PDB entry 5L5E | X-ray diffraction, 2.90 A resolution | chains C and D of the 28 polymer chains in the assembly

[Chain C]
Name: Proteasome subunit alpha type-4
Organism: Saccharomyces cerevisiae (strain ATCC 204508 / S288c)
Notes: EC 3.4.25.1
Reference sequence: P40303 (PSA4_YEAST); residues -1 to 252 here correspond to UniProt positions 1-254 (UniProt number = residue number + 2)
Amino-acid sequence (254 residues; numbered -1 to 252; the number before each row is that of its first residue; numbers below 1 keep their minus sign (Met-1 is residue -1)):
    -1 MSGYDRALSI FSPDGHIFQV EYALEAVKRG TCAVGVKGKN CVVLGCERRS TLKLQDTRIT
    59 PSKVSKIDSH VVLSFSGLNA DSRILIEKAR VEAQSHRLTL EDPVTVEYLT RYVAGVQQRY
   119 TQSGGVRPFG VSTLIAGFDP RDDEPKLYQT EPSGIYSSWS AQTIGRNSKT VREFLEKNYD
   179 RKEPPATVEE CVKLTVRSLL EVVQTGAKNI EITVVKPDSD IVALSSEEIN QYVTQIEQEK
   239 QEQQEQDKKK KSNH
Not modelled in the structure: -1 to 0, 241-252
Swiss-Prot annotation at these positions:
  - modified residue: Thr58 (Phosphothreonine)

[Chain D]
Name: Proteasome subunit alpha type-5
Organism: Saccharomyces cerevisiae (strain ATCC 204508 / S288c)
Notes: EC 3.4.25.1
Reference sequence: P32379 (PSA5_YEAST); residues -7 to 252 here correspond to UniProt positions 1-260 (UniProt number = residue number + 8)
Amino-acid sequence (260 residues; each row starts with the number of its first residue; numbers below 1 keep their minus sign (Met-7 is residue -7)):
    -7 MFLTRSEYDR GVSTFSPEGR LFQVEYSLEA IKLGSTAIGI ATKEGVVLGV EKRATSPLLE
    53 SDSIEKIVEI DRHIGCAMSG LTADARSMIE HARTAAVTHN LYYDEDINVE SLTQSVCDLA
   113 LRFGEGASGE ERLMSRPFGV ALLIAGHDAD DGYQLFHAEP SGTFYRYNAK AIGSGSEGAQ
   173 AELLNEWHSS LTLKEAELLV LKILKQVMEE KLDENNAQLS CITKQDGFKI YDNEKTAELI
   233 KELKEKEAAE SPEEADVEMS
Not modelled in the structure: -7 to 0, 118-124, 243-252

[Chain C / chain D interface]
Contacting residue pairs (62):
  Asp3(C) - Glu117(D)
  Arg4(C) - Glu117(D)
  Ala5(C) - Val4(D)  hydrophobic
  Ala5(C) - Glu117(D)
  Ala5(C) - Ser127(D)
  Ser7(C) - Ser127(D)
  Ser7(C) - Arg128(D)
  Ile8(C) - Gln15(D)
  Phe9(C) - Gln15(D)
  Phe9(C) - Tyr18(D)  hydrophobic
  Phe9(C) - Ser19(D)
  Phe9(C) - Ala22(D)  hydrophobic
  Phe9(C) - Leu73(D)  hydrophobic
  Phe9(C) - Arg128(D)
  Phe9(C) - Pro129(D)
  Phe9(C) - Gly131(D)
  Ser10(C) - Tyr18(D)
  Pro11(C) - Tyr18(D)  hydrophobic
  Pro11(C) - Glu21(D)
  Asp12(C) - Glu21(D)
  Gly13(C) - Tyr18(D)
  Gly13(C) - Glu21(D)
  Gly13(C) - Ala22(D)
  His14(C) - Leu25(D)
  Ile15(C) - Leu73(D)  hydrophobic
  Ile15(C) - Arg128(D)
  Lys35(C) - Glu52(D)  salt bridge
  Gln116(C) - Ala75(D)
  Gln116(C) - Asp76(D)
  Thr119(C) - Arg128(D)  hydrogen bond (backbone-side chain)
  Gln120(C) - Met126(D)
  Gln120(C) - Ser127(D)  hydrogen bond (backbone-backbone)
  Gln120(C) - Arg128(D)
  Gln120(C) - Phe130(D)
  Ser121(C) - Ser127(D)
  Gly122(C) - Ser127(D)
  Ser151(C) - Ala75(D)
  Gly152(C) - Ala75(D)
  Ile153(C) - Thr74(D)
  Ile153(C) - Ala75(D)  hydrophobic
  Ser155(C) - Leu51(D)
  Ser155(C) - Ser55(D)
  Ser156(C) - Leu51(D)
  Ser156(C) - Glu52(D)  hydrogen bond
  Ser156(C) - Ser55(D)  hydrogen bond (backbone-side chain)
  Trp157(C) - Thr47(D)
  Trp157(C) - Ser48(D)
  Trp157(C) - Leu50(D)
  Trp157(C) - Leu51(D)
  Trp157(C) - Glu52(D)
  Ser158(C) - Leu50(D)  hydrogen bond (backbone-backbone)
  Ser158(C) - Glu52(D)  hydrogen bond
  Ala159(C) - Leu50(D)
  Leu173(C) - Leu50(D)  hydrophobic
  Glu174(C) - Ser48(D)  hydrogen bond
  Glu174(C) - Pro49(D)
  Glu174(C) - Leu50(D)
  Tyr177(C) - Leu50(D)  hydrophobic
  Arg179(C) - Pro49(D)  hydrogen bond (side chain-backbone)
  Arg179(C) - Leu50(D)  hydrogen bond (side chain-backbone)
  Arg179(C) - Leu51(D)  hydrogen bond (side chain-backbone)
  Arg179(C) - Glu52(D)
Interface residues without a listed pair, chain C (31 interface residues in all): Arg170
Interface residues without a listed pair, chain D (28 interface residues in all): Asp1, Ser53, Ser79

[In short]
The interface between chain C and chain D involves 31 residues on one side and 28 on the other; the contacts
include 10 hydrogen bonds and 1 salt bridge. Polar contacts include Lys35(C)-Glu52(D), Thr119(C)-Arg128(D) and
Ser156(C)-Glu52(D).
Here chain C is Proteasome subunit alpha type-4 and chain D is Proteasome subunit alpha type-5, both from
Saccharomyces cerevisiae (strain ATCC 204508 / S288c). Entry 5L5E (Yeast 20S proteasome with human beta5i
(1-138) and human beta6 (97-111; 118-133) in complex with carfilzomib) was determined by X-ray diffraction
together with 5L52, 5L54, 5L55, 5L5A, 5L5B, 5L5D and 30 further entries from the same study.
